PDB entry 8RE4 | electron microscopy, 2.80 A resolution | chains M and T of the 9 polymer chains in the assembly

== Chain M ==
Name: RNA polymerase sigma-54 factor
Organism: Klebsiella oxytoca
Notes: engineered mutation(s): R336A
Amino-acid sequence (380 residues; numbered 93 to 472; the number before each row is that of its first residue):
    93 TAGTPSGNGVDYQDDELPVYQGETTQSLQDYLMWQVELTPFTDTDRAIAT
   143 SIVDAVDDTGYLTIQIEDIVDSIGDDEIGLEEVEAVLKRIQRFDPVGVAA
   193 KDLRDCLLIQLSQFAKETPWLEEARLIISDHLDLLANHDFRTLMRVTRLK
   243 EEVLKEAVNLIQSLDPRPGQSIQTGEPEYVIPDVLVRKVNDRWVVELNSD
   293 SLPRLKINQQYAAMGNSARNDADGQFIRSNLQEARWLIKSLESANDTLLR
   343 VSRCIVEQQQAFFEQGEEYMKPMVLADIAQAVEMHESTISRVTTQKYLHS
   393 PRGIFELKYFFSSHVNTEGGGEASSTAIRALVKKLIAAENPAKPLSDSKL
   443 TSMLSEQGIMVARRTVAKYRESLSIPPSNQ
What the authors report for this chain:
  - conformationally variable residues (order/disorder transition): Thr93 to Asp106

== Chain T ==
Molecule: 50-nt DNA strand
Organism: Klebsiella oxytoca
Sequence (50 nucleotides; row label = number of the first residue in the row; numbers below 1 keep their minus sign (DT-20 is residue -20)):
   -20 TGTGCAACAGCATGATCGCGGCAAGCTGATCGTGCAAAAGTCGTGCCAGC

== Chain M / chain T interface ==
Residue-residue contacts (29; chain M residue first):
  Val102(M) - DC5(T)  hydrogen bond to the base
  Val276(M) - DG7(T)  base contact
  Ser291(M) - DG7(T)  hydrogen bond to the base
  Asp292(M) - DA8(T)  hydrogen bond to the base
  Ser293(M) - DG7(T)  base contact
  Ser293(M) - DA8(T)  base contact
  Ser332(M) - DT9(T)  hydrogen bond to the base
  Leu333(M) - DA8(T)  base contact
  Ala336(M) - DT9(T)  sugar contact
  Thr339(M) - DG11(T)  hydrogen bond to the phosphate
  His377(M) - DG13(T)  hydrogen bond to the base
  His377(M) - DC14(T)  base contact
  Ser379(M) - DC14(T)  base contact
  Thr380(M) - DT12(T)  phosphate contact
  Arg383(M) - DT12(T)  base contact
  Arg383(M) - DG13(T)  base contact
  His406(M) - DC21(T)  hydrogen bond to the phosphate
  His406(M) - DG22(T)  salt bridge to the phosphate
  Asn408(M) - DT23(T)  phosphate contact
  Thr409(M) - DT23(T)  hydrogen bond to the phosphate
  Ser417(M) - DG22(T)  phosphate contact
  Val453(M) - DT23(T)  phosphate contact
  Ala454(M) - DT23(T)  hydrogen bond to the phosphate
  Ala454(M) - DG24(T)  phosphate contact
  Arg456(M) - DG24(T)  base contact
  Arg456(M) - DC25(T)  base contact
  Thr457(M) - DT23(T)  base contact
  Lys460(M) - DC21(T)  salt bridge to the phosphate
  Tyr461(M) - DG22(T)  hydrogen bond to the phosphate
Interface residues without a listed pair, chain M (28 interface residues in all): Asp103, Asn337, Met376, Ser405, Met452
Interface residues without a listed pair, chain T (14 interface residues in all): DA15

== Summary ==
The interface between chain M and chain T involves 28 residues on one side and 14 on the other; the contacts
include 10 hydrogen bonds and 2 salt bridges. Polar contacts include Val102(M)-DC5(T), Ser291(M)-DG7(T) and
Asp292(M)-DA8(T). From the paper: conformational variability at Thr93(M).
Chain M is RNA polymerase sigma-54 factor and chain T is a 50-nt DNA strand, both from Klebsiella oxytoca; the
structure, Cryo-EM structure of bacterial RNA polymerase-sigma54 initial transcribing complex - 5nt
pre-translocated complex, was determined by electron microscopy (same publication as 8REA, 8REB, 8REC, 8RED
and 8REE).
